Entry 7M52 (X-ray diffraction, 1.50 A resolution); this record covers chains A and H of the 3 polymer chains in the assembly.

[Chain A]
Name: Spike glycoprotein stem helix peptide
Notes: fragment: Residues 1231-1245 of the spike glycoprotein
Reference sequence: A3EX94 (SPIKE_BCHK4); numbering as in UniProt (aligned over 1231-1245)
Sequence (15 residues; each row starts with the number of its first residue):
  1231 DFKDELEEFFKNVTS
Not modelled in the structure: 1242-1245
Swiss-Prot annotation at these positions:
  - glycosylation: N1242 (N-linked (GlcNAc...) asparagine)

[Chain H]
Name: B6 antigen-binding (Fab) fragment heavy chain
From: Mus musculus
Notes: antibody fragment or engineered binder
Sequence (220 residues; row label = number of the first residue in the row):
     3 EVQLQQSGPVLVKPGASVRMSCKASGYTITDYYLNWVKQSHGKSLEWLGV
    53 LNPYSGGSLYSQTFKGKATLTVDRSSSTAYLELNSLTSEDSAVYYCARQL
   103 GRGNGLDYWGQGTSVTVSSVSTKGPSVFPLAPSSKSTSGGTAALGCLVKD
   153 YFPEPVTVSWNSGALTSGVHTFPAVLQSSGLYSLSSVVTVPSSSLGTQTY
   203 ICNVNHKPSNTKVDKRVEPK
Disulfide bonds: C24-C98, C148-C204

[Chain A / chain H interface]
Residue-residue contacts (18; chain A residue first):
  F1232(A) - W49(H)  hydrophobic
  F1232(A) - L61(H)  hydrophobic
  F1232(A) - Y62(H)
  K1233(A) - R104(H)
  E1235(A) - L61(H)
  L1236(A) - L61(H)  hydrophobic
  L1236(A) - R104(H)
  E1237(A) - R104(H)  salt bridge
  F1239(A) - Y35(H)  hydrophobic
  F1239(A) - V52(H)
  F1239(A) - N54(H)
  F1239(A) - G59(H)
  F1239(A) - S60(H)
  F1239(A) - L61(H)
  F1240(A) - Y35(H)  hydrogen bond (backbone-side chain)
  F1240(A) - Q101(H)
  F1240(A) - G103(H)
  F1240(A) - R104(H)
Interface residues without a listed pair, chain A (8 interface residues in all): K1241
Interface residues without a listed pair, chain H (14 interface residues in all): L53, S63, Q64
From the paper, about this interface:
  - residue pairs: E1237(A)-R104(H) (salt bridge)
  - epitope / paratope residues, chain A: E1237(A)

[In short]
Chain A and chain H form an interface of 8 and 14 residues respectively; the contacts include 1 hydrogen bond
and 1 salt bridge. Polar contacts include E1237(A)-R104(H) and F1240(A)-Y35(H). The authors report a salt
bridge between E1237(A) and R104(H). The paper reports the epitope/paratope residue E1237(A).
Chain A is Spike glycoprotein stem helix peptide and chain H is B6 antigen-binding (Fab) fragment heavy chain
(Mus musculus); the structure, B6 Fab fragment bound to the HKU4 spike stem helix peptide, was determined by
X-ray diffraction together with 7M51, 7M53, 7M55 and 7M5E from the same study.
